PDB entry 3I0W | X-ray diffraction, 1.73 A resolution | chains A and B of the 3 polymer chains in the assembly

== Chain A ==
Name: 8-oxoguanine-DNA-glycosylase
From: Clostridium acetobutylicum
Notes: EC 3.2.2.-, 4.2.99.18
UniProtKB: Q97FM4 (Q97FM4_CLOAB); residue numbers follow UniProt; this construct covers 1-290
Chain sequence (290 residues; row label = number of the first residue in the row):
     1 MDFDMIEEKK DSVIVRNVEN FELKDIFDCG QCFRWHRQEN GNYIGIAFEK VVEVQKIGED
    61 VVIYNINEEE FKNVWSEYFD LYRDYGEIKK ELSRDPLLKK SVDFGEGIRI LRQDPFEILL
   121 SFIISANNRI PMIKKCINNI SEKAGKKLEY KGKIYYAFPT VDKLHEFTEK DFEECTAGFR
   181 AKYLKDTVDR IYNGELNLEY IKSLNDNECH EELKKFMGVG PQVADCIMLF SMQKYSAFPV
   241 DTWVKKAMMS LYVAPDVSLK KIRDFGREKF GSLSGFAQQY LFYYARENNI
Differences from the reference sequence: engineered mutation Gln222 (Lys in Q97FM4)
Ion coordination: Na+: Lys214, Phe216, Val219 (shared with DC22(B) of chain B)
From the paper describing this entry:
  - catalytic residues: Asp241 (by similarity / conservation)
  - Na+ coordination: Lys214, Phe216, Val219
  - binding site for the 13-nt DNA strand (chain B): Gly30, Arg129, Ile130, Gln222, Pro239, Asp241, Trp243, Gln278, Gln279, Phe282, Arg286
  - specificity-determining residues: Gly30 (citing earlier work)
  - binding site for the 12-nt DNA strand: Asn127, Phe179, Arg180
  - conformationally variable residues (side-chain flip): Arg129, Asp241, Trp243, Phe282
  - specificity-determining residues: Asn127, Met132, Phe179, Arg180
  - mutagenesis - M132R (4-fold): increased catalytic activity on 8-oxoG:C (citing earlier work)
  - mutagenesis - M132R (3.6 fold): decreased catalytic activity on 8-oxoG:A (citing earlier work)
  - mutagenesis - F179Y: unchanged catalytic activity on estranged cytosine (citing earlier work)
  - mutagenesis - F179Y (14-fold): decreased catalytic activity on adenine (citing earlier work)

== Chain B ==
Molecule: 13-nt DNA strand
Sequence (13 nucleotides; numbered 14 to 26; the number before each row is that of its first residue):
    14 ATCCAGGTCT ACC
Modified residues: 8OG (8-oxo-2'-deoxy-guanosine-5'-monophosphate) at position 19
Ion coordination: Na+: DC22 (shared with Lys214(A), Phe216(A), Val219(A) of chain A)

== Interface between chain A and chain B ==
Contacting residue pairs - 44 pairs, chain A then chain B:
  Cys29(A) - 8OG_19(B)  base contact
  Gly30(A) - 8OG_19(B)  base contact
  Gln31(A) - 8OG_19(B)  hydrogen bond to the base
  Phe33(A) - 8OG_19(B)  base contact
  Phe122(A) - 8OG_19(B)  base contact
  Ser125(A) - 8OG_19(B)  sugar contact
  Ala126(A) - DG20(B)  sugar contact
  Asn127(A) - DA18(B)  hydrogen bond to the base
  Asn127(A) - DG20(B)  hydrogen bond to the phosphate
  Asn128(A) - DA18(B)  phosphate contact
  Asn128(A) - 8OG_19(B)  sugar contact
  Asn128(A) - DG20(B)  phosphate contact
  Arg129(A) - DC17(B)  hydrogen bond to the base
  Arg129(A) - DA18(B)  hydrogen bond to the sugar
  Arg129(A) - 8OG_19(B)  phosphate contact
  Ile130(A) - 8OG_19(B)  hydrogen bond to the phosphate
  Phe179(A) - DG20(B)  base contact
  Tyr183(A) - DC22(B)  hydrogen bond to the sugar
  Phe216(A) - DC22(B)  phosphate contact
  Met217(A) - DC22(B)  phosphate contact
  Gly218(A) - DT21(B)  sugar contact
  Gly218(A) - DC22(B)  hydrogen bond to the phosphate
  Val219(A) - DT21(B)  phosphate contact
  Val219(A) - DC22(B)  phosphate contact
  Gly220(A) - DT21(B)  hydrogen bond to the phosphate
  Pro221(A) - DT21(B)  phosphate contact
  Gln222(A) - 8OG_19(B)  hydrogen bond to the base
  Gln222(A) - DG20(B)  phosphate contact
  Gln222(A) - DT21(B)  hydrogen bond to the phosphate
  Val223(A) - DG20(B)  phosphate contact
  Val223(A) - DT21(B)  hydrogen bond to the phosphate
  Phe230(A) - 8OG_19(B)  base contact
  Pro239(A) - 8OG_19(B)  hydrogen bond to the base
  Asp241(A) - 8OG_19(B)  sugar contact
  Asp241(A) - DG20(B)  phosphate contact
  Thr242(A) - DA18(B)  hydrogen bond to the phosphate
  Thr242(A) - DG20(B)  hydrogen bond to the phosphate
  Trp243(A) - 8OG_19(B)  hydrogen bond to the phosphate
  Val244(A) - 8OG_19(B)  base contact
  Lys246(A) - DA18(B)  salt bridge to the phosphate
  Gln278(A) - 8OG_19(B)  hydrogen bond to the base
  Gln279(A) - 8OG_19(B)  hydrogen bond to the base
  Phe282(A) - 8OG_19(B)  stacking on the base
  Arg286(A) - 8OG_19(B)  salt bridge to the phosphate
Interface residues without a listed pair, chain A (36 interface residues in all): Pro131, Ile133, Ala224, Cys226
Interface residues without a listed pair, chain B (7 interface residues in all): DT23

== In short ==
36 residues of chain A face 7 of chain B across their interface; the contacts include 18 hydrogen bonds, 2
salt bridges and 1 aromatic stacking contact. Among the polar pairs are Gln31(A)-8OG_19(B), Asn127(A)-DA18(B)
and Arg129(A)-DC17(B). The paper reports the catalytic residue Asp241(A); M132R of chain A increases catalytic
activity on 8-oxoG:C.
Chain A is 8-oxoguanine-DNA-glycosylase (Clostridium acetobutylicum) and chain B is a 13-nt DNA strand; the
structure, Crystal structure of Clostridium acetobutylicum 8-oxoguanine glycosylase/lyase in complex with
dsDNA containing cytosine opposite to 8-oxoG, was determined by X-ray diffraction (same publication as 3I0X).
